PDB entry 1UPD | X-ray diffraction, 1.40 A resolution | chain A

# Chain A
Molecule: Cytochrome C3
From: Desulfovibrio desulfuricans
UniProtKB: Q9L915 (Q9L915_DESDE); residues 1-107 here correspond to UniProt positions 22-128 (UniProt number = residue number + 21)
Chain sequence (107 residues; each row starts with the number of its first residue):
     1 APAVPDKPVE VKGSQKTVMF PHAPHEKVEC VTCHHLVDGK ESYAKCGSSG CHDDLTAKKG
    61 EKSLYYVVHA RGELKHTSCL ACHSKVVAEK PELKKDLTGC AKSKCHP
Construct notes: conflict Arg71 (Lys92 in Q9L915)
Covalently attached groups: heme c (HEC) linked to Cys30, Cys33, Cys46, Cys51, Cys79, Cys82, Cys100, Cys105
Metal / ion sites: heme c Fe (4 sites), coordinated by His22, His25, His34, His35, His52, His69, His83, His106
Residues lining bound ligands:
  - heme c (HEC), molecule 1: Ala1, Pro2, Ala3, Val4, Pro5, Val9, Glu10, Val11, Phe20, His22, His25, Val28, Glu29, His34, Tyr43, Lys45, Gly47
  - heme c (HEC), molecule 2: Val11, Lys12, Gly13, Ser14, Gln15, Lys16, Val18, Leu55, Leu64, Tyr65, Val68, His69, Leu80, His83, Leu97, Thr98, Gly99, Ser103, His106
  - heme c (HEC), molecule 3: Met19, Phe20, Pro21, Pro24, His25, Val28, Thr32, Thr77, Ser78, His83, Val86, Lys90, Leu93, Leu97, Lys104
  - heme c (HEC), molecule 4: His34, His35, Leu36, Val37, Ser42, Ala44, Lys45, Gly50, His52, Glu61, Tyr66, Val67, Leu74, Lys75, His76, Thr77, Ser78

# Summary
Covalently linked heme c: at Cys30, Cys46, Cys79 and Cys105. His22 and His34 form the heme c Fe site.
Chain A is Cytochrome C3 (Desulfovibrio desulfuricans); the structure, Oxidized STRUCTURE OF CYTOCHROME C3
FROM DESULFOVIBRIO DESULFURICANS ATCC 27774 AT PH 7.6, was determined by X-ray diffraction together with 1UP9
from the same study.
